8AAC - chains cC and kB of the 180 polymer chains in the assembly; structure by electron microscopy, 3.70 A resolution.

[Chain cC (and kB)]
Name: C protein
Source organism: African cichlid nackednavirus
Notes: chain kB of this document is another copy of the same molecule, construct and numbering; everything in this record applies to it too
Reference sequence: A0A3S9H6T3 (A0A3S9H6T3_9VIRU); numbering as in UniProt (aligned over 2-174)
Amino-acid sequence (175 residues; each row starts with the number of its first residue; note: 1 number in that range is skipped by the numbering (no residue carries it; nothing is unmodelled there); numbers below 1 keep their minus sign (Met-1 is residue -1)):
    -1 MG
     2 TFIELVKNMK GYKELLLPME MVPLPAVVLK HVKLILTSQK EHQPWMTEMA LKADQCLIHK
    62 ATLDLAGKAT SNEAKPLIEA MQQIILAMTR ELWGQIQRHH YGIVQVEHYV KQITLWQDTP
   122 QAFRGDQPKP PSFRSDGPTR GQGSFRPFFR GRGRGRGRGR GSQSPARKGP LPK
Disordered / not traced: -1, 66-73, 136-174 (chain kB: -1, 66-74, 136-174)
Construct notes: initiating methionine (-1); expression tag (0)

[How chain cC and chain kB interact]
Residue-residue contacts (15):
  Lys8(cC) with Thr38(kB)
  Asn9(cC) with Lys41(kB), hydrogen bond (backbone-side chain)
  His109(cC) with Phe134(kB)
  Leu116(cC) with His32(kB); Trp94(kB), hydrophobic; Tyr102(kB); Phe134(kB), hydrophobic
  Asp119(cC) with Val28(kB); His32(kB), salt bridge
  Pro121(cC) with Glu21(kB); Met22(kB)
  Ala123(cC) with Gln128(kB)
  Phe124(cC) with Met22(kB), hydrophobic; Trp117(kB), hydrophobic; Gln128(kB), hydrogen bond (backbone-side chain)
Other interface residues (no listed pair), chain cC (10 interface residues in all): Lys112, Gln113
Other interface residues (no listed pair), chain kB (14 interface residues in all): Pro24, Gln98, Ser133

[Overview]
10 residues of chain cC face 14 of chain kB across their interface, with 2 hydrogen bonds and 1 salt bridge.
Polar pairs include Asp119(cC)-His32(kB), Asn9(cC)-Lys41(kB) and Phe124(cC)-Gln128(kB).
Both chains are C protein (African cichlid nackednavirus). Entry 8AAC (African cichlid nackednavirus capsid at
pH 7.5) was determined by electron microscopy, deposited together with 8C0O.
